PDB entry 3GJD | X-ray diffraction, 2.00 A resolution | chain A

Chain A:
Protein: Transporter
Source organism: Aquifex aeolicus
UniProt: O67854 (O67854_AQUAE); residues 1-513 here = UniProt positions 1-513
Amino-acid sequence (515 residues; row label = number of the first residue in the row):
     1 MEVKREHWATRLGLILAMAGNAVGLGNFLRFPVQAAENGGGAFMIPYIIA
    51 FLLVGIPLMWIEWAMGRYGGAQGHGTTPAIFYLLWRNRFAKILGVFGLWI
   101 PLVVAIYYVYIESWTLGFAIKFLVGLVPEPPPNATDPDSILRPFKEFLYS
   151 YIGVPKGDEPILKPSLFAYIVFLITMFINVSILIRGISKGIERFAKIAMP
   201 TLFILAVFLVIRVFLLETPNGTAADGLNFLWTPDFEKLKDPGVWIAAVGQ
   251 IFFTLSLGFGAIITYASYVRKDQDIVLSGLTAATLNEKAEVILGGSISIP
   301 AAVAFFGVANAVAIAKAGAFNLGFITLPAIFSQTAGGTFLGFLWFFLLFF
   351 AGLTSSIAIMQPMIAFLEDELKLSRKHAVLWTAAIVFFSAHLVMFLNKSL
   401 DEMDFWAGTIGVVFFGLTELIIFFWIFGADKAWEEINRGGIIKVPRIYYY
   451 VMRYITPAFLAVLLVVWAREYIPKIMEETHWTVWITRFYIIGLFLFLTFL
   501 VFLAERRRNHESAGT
Unresolved in the structure: 1-4, 133-134
Sequence notes: expression tag (514-515)
Metal / ion sites: Na+ site 1: Gly-20, Val-23, Ala-351, Thr-354, Ser-355; Na+ site 2: Ala-22, Asn-27, Thr-254, Asn-286 (together with leucine)
Residues lining bound ligands: leucine (LEU): Asn-21, Ala-22, Gly-24, Leu-25, Gly-26, Asn-27, Val-104, Tyr-108, Phe-253, Thr-254, Leu-255, Ser-256, Phe-259, Ser-355, Ile-359

Overview:
Ligands of chain A: leucine. Gly-20, Val-23, Ala-351, Thr-354 and Ser-355 coordinate Na+ site 1. The Na+ site
2 is built by Ala-22, Asn-27, Thr-254 and Asn-286.
Chain A is Transporter (Aquifex aeolicus); the structure, Crystal Structure of LeuT with bound OG, was
determined by X-ray diffraction, deposited together with 3GJC.
